2FJ7 - chains J and C of the 10 polymer chains in the assembly; structure by X-ray diffraction, 3.20 A resolution.

[Chain J]
Molecule: 147 bp DNA containing 16 bp poly dT element
Sequence (147 nucleotides; row label = number of the first residue in the row):
   148 ATCAATATCCACCTGCAGATACTACCAAAAGTGTATTTGGAAACTGCTCC
   198 ATCAAAAGGCATGTTCAGCTGAGTCAGCCAAATTAGCTTATCATGATTTT
   248 TTTTTTTTTTTTGACACTTTTGGTAGAATGTGCAGGTGGATATTGAT

[Chain C]
Name: histone H2A
Organism: Xenopus laevis
Sequence (129 residues; numbered 1 to 129; the number before each row is that of its first residue):
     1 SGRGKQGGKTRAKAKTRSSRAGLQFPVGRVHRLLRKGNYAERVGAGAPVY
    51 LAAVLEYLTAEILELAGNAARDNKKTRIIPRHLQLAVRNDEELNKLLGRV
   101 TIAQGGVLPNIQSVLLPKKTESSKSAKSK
Not modelled in the structure: 1-13, 121-129

[How chain J and chain C interact]
Residue-residue contacts (10):
  DA158(J) - Lys74(C)  salt bridge to the phosphate
  DA166(J) - Arg77(C)  sugar contact
  DA176(J) - Arg32(C)  salt bridge to the phosphate
  DA177(J) - Gly28(C)  phosphate contact
  DA177(J) - Arg29(C)  hydrogen bond to the phosphate
  DA177(J) - Arg32(C)  salt bridge to the phosphate
  DG178(J) - Arg17(C)  salt bridge to the phosphate
  DG178(J) - Arg20(C)  hydrogen bond to the phosphate
  DT179(J) - Arg20(C)  salt bridge to the phosphate
  DG186(J) - Arg42(C)  sugar contact
Other interface residues (no listed pair), chain J (8 interface residues in all): DG165
Other interface residues (no listed pair), chain C (10 interface residues in all): Lys15, Thr16

[Overview]
8 residues of chain J face 10 of chain C across their interface; the contacts include 2 hydrogen bonds and 5
salt bridges. Polar pairs include DA177(J)-Arg29(C), DG178(J)-Arg20(C) and DA158(J)-Lys74(C).
Here chain J is 147 bp DNA containing 16 bp poly dT element and chain C is histone H2A (Xenopus laevis). Entry
2FJ7 (Crystal structure of Nucleosome Core Particle Containing a Poly (dA.dT) Sequence Element) was determined
by X-ray diffraction.
